6SDG - chains A and C of the 4 polymer chains in the assembly; structure by X-ray diffraction, 2.96 A resolution.

# Chain A
Name: Auxin response factor
From: Marchantia polymorpha
Reference sequence: A0A0K2QVG1 (A0A0K2QVG1_MARPO); residues 1-358 here correspond to UniProt positions 38-395 (UniProt number = residue number + 37)
Sequence (366 residues; each row starts with the number of its first residue):
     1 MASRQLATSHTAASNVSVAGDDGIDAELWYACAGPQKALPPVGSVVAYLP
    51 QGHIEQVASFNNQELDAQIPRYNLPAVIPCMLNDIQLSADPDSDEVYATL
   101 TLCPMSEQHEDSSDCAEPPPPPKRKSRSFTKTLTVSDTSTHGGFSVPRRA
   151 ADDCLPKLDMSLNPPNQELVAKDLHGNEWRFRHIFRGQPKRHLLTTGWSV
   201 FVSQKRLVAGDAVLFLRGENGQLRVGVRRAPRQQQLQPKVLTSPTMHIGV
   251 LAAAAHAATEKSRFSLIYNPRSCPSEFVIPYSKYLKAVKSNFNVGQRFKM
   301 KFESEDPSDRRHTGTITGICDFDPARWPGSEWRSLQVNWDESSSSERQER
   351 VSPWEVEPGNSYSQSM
Not modelled in the structure: 1-23, 109-121, 233-238, 361-366
Sequence notes: expression tag (359-366)

# Chain C
Molecule: 21-7_a
Sequence (22 nucleotides; numbered 0 to 20; the number before each row is that of its first residue; numbering starts at 0):
     0 TTGTCGGCGAT
    10 ATCGCCGACAA

# How chain A and chain C interact
Pairs across the interface - 15 pairs, chain A then chain C:
  Lys131(A) with DG2(C), salt bridge to the phosphate
  Thr134(A) with DG2(C), hydrogen bond to the phosphate; DT3(C), hydrogen bond to the phosphate
  Val135(A) with DT3(C), hydrogen bond to the phosphate
  Ser136(A) with DG2(C), sugar contact; DT3(C), hydrogen bond to the phosphate
  His141(A) with DG6(C), hydrogen bond to the base
  Ser145(A) with DG2(C), hydrogen bond to the phosphate
  Pro147(A) with DT1(C), phosphate contact
  Arg148(A) with DT0(C), sugar contact; DT1(C), hydrogen bond to the phosphate
  Pro189(A) with DT1(C), base contact
  Lys190(A) with DT1(C), base contact
  Arg191(A) with DT1(C), hydrogen bond to the base; DG2(C), hydrogen bond to the base
Also at the interface, not in a pair above, chain A (12 interface residues in all): Val146
Also at the interface, not in a pair above, chain C (6 interface residues in all): DC7

# In short
12 residues of chain A face 6 of chain C across their interface, with 9 hydrogen bonds and 1 salt bridge.
Polar contacts include His141(A)-DG6(C), Arg191(A)-DT1(C) and Arg191(A)-DG2(C).
Chain A is Auxin response factor (Marchantia polymorpha) and chain C is 21-7_a; the structure, Crystal
structure of the DNA binding domain of M. polymorpha Auxin Response Factor 2 (MpARF2) in ..., was determined
by X-ray diffraction.
